Entry 7CR8 (X-ray diffraction, 3.70 A resolution); this record covers chains I and J of the 8 polymer chains in the assembly.

Chain I (and J):
Name: CRISPR-associated endonuclease Cas1
Source organism: Synechocystis sp. (strain PCC 6803 / Kazusa)
Notes: EC 3.1.-.-; chain J of this document is another copy of the same molecule, construct and numbering; everything in this record applies to it too
UniProt: Q6ZEI2 (Q6ZEI2_SYNY3); residues 1-325 here = UniProt positions 1-325
Sequence (336 residues; each row starts with the number of its first residue; numbers below 1 keep their minus sign (Gly-10 is residue -10)):
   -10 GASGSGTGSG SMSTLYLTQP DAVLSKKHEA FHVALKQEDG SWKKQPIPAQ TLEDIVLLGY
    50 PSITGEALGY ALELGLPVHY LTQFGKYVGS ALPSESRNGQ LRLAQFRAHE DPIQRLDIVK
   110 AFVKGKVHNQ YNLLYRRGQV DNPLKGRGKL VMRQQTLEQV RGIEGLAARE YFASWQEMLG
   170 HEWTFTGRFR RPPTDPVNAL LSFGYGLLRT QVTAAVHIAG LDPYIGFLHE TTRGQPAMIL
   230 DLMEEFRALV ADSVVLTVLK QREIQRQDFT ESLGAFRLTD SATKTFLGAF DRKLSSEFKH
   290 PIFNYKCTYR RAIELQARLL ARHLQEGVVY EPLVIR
Unresolved in the structure: -10 to 1, 130-131 (chain J: -10 to 0, 325)
Differences from the reference sequence: expression tag (-10 to 0)
From the paper describing this entry:
  - binding site for the 36-nt DNA strand: Asp10
  - mutagenesis - K75D, R179D, R180D, R198D, R222D: decreased binding to ssDNA

Interface between chain I and chain J:
Residue-residue contacts (53; chain I residue first):
  Tyr49(I) with Gly54(J); Glu55(J), hydrogen bond (backbone-backbone); Gly58(J); Glu62(J)
  Pro50(I) with Gly54(J), hydrogen bond (backbone-backbone)
  Ser51(I) with Ile52(J); Thr53(J); Gly54(J)
  Ile52(I) with Ile52(J)
  Gly54(I) with Tyr49(J); Tyr69(J)
  Glu55(I) with Tyr49(J)
  Tyr69(I) with Leu57(J)
  Val77(I) with Leu61(J), hydrophobic; Pro82(J); Ser83(J), hydrogen bond (backbone-backbone)
  Gly78(I) with Leu61(J); Leu81(J); Pro82(J)
  Ser79(I) with Leu81(J), hydrogen bond (backbone-backbone)
  Ala80(I) with Ser79(J); Ala80(J), hydrophobic
  Leu81(I) with Ser79(J)
  Glu84(I) with His206(J), salt bridge; Tyr213(J)
  Ser85(I) with Tyr213(J)
  Arg86(I) with Tyr213(J); Gly223(J)
  Gly88(I) with Ile214(J)
  Gln89(I) with Thr220(J)
  Arg91(I) with Phe95(J); Asp211(J), salt bridge; Tyr213(J)
  Leu92(I) with His98(J); Glu99(J); Ile214(J), hydrophobic
  Phe95(I) with Leu92(J), hydrophobic; Phe95(J), hydrophobic; Arg96(J)
  Glu99(I) with Arg96(J), salt bridge
  Arg198(I) with Ser83(J), hydrogen bond
  Asp211(I) with Arg91(J), salt bridge
  Tyr213(I) with Ser85(J); Gly88(J)
  Ile214(I) with Phe95(J), hydrophobic
  Thr220(I) with Gly88(J); Leu92(J)
  Thr221(I) with Gln89(J)
  Gly223(I) with Ser83(J); Glu84(J); Ser85(J), hydrogen bond (backbone-backbone)
  Gln224(I) with Glu84(J)
  Pro225(I) with Ser83(J)
Also at the interface, not in a pair above, chain I (36 interface residues in all): Leu57, Leu61, Thr71, Tyr76, Arg96, His98
Also at the interface, not in a pair above, chain J (37 interface residues in all): Pro50, Val77, Gly78, Arg86, Asn87, Pro212

In short:
36 residues of chain I and 37 residues of chain J are in contact, with 6 hydrogen bonds and 4 salt bridges.
Polar contacts include Glu84(I)-His206(J), Arg91(I)-Asp211(J) and Glu99(I)-Arg96(J). From the paper: a binding
site for the 36-nt DNA strand at Asp10(I); K75D, R179D and R180D of chain I, among others, reduce binding to
ssDNA; 5 substitutions were tested in all.
Chain I and chain J are both CRISPR-associated endonuclease Cas1 (Synechocystis sp. (strain PCC 6803 /
Kazusa)); the structure, Synechocystis Cas1-Cas2-prespacerL complex, was determined by X-ray diffraction,
deposited together with 7CR6.
